2WYS - chain A; structure by X-ray diffraction, 2.75 A resolution.

[Chain A]
Name: Endo-1,4-beta-xylanase Y
Organism: Clostridium thermocellum
Notes: EC 3.2.1.8; fragment: cbm22-1, gh10, residues 33-551
Reference sequence: P51584 (XYNY_CLOTM); residues 33-551 here = UniProt positions 33-551
Sequence (540 residues; each row starts with the number of its first residue):
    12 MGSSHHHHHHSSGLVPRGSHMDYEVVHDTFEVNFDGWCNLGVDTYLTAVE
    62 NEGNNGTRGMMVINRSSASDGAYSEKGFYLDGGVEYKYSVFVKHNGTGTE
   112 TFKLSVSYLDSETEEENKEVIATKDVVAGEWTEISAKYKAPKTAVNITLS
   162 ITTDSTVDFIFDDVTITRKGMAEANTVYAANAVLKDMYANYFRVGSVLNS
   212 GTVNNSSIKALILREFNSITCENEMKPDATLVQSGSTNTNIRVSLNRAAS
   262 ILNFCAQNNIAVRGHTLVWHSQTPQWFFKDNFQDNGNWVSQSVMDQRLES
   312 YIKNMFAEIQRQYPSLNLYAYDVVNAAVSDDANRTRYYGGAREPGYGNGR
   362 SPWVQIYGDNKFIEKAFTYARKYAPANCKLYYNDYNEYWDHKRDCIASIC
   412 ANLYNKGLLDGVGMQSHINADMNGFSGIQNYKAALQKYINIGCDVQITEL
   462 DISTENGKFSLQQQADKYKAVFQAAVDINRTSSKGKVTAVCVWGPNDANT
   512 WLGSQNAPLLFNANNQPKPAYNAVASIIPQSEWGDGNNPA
Unresolved in the structure: 12-31, 182-188
Differences from the reference sequence: expression tag (12-32); engineered mutation A337 (Glu in P51584)
Modified positions: Mse12, Mse182 (selenomethionine); Mse32, Mse71, Mse72, Mse198, Mse236, Mse305, Mse316, Mse425, Mse433 (selenomethionine; parent Met)
Metal / ion sites: Ca2+ site 1: T40, E42, T68, R69, D173; Ca2+ site 2 near D46 (its only coordinating residue here); Ca2+ site 3 near D295 (its only coordinating residue here)
Small-molecule neighbours: beta-D-xylopyranose (XYP): E233, N234, K237, H276, W280, Q283, N336, N394, Y396, Q426, H428, E460, W504, W512

[Summary]
Bound to chain A: beta-D-xylopyranose. T40, E42, T68, R69 and D173 form the Ca2+ site 1.
Chain A is Endo-1,4-beta-xylanase Y (Clostridium thermocellum); the structure, High resolution
crystallographic structure of the Clostridium thermocellum N-terminal endo-1,4-beta-D-xylanase 10B (Xyn10B)
CBM22-1- GH10 modules complexed ..., was determined by X-ray diffraction, deposited together with 2WZE and
2W5F.
